PDB entry 3S2S | X-ray diffraction, 1.70 A resolution | chains B and D of the 4 polymer chains in the assembly

[Chain B (and D)]
Molecule: Putative pyrazinamidase/nicotinamidase
Organism: Streptococcus mutans
Notes: EC 3.5.1.19; chain D of this document is another copy of the same molecule, construct and numbering; everything in this record applies to it too
UniProtKB: Q8DSG2 (Q8DSG2_STRMU); residue numbers follow UniProt; this construct covers 1-183
Sequence (217 residues; numbered -33 to 183; the number before each row is that of its first residue; numbers below 1 keep their minus sign (Met-33 is residue -33)):
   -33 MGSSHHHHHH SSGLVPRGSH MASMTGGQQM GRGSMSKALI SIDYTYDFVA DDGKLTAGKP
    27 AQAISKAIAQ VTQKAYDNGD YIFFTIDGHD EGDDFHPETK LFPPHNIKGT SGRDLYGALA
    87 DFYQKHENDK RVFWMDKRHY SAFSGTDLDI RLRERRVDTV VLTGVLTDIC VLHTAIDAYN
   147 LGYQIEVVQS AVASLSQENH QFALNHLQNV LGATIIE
Unresolved in the structure: -33 to 1 (chain D: -33 to 1, 183)
Sequence notes: expression tag (-33 to 0)
Bound ions: Zn2+: Asp53, His55, Glu64, His71
Ligand contacts: cacodylic acid (CAD): Asp9, Phe14, Tyr106, Val131, Leu132, Ile135, Cys136
From the paper describing this entry:
  - binding site for cacodylic acid: Cys136
  - catalytic residues: Asp9, Cys136 (proposed by the authors, not directly observed)

[How chain B and chain D interact]
Residue-residue contacts - 11 pairs, chain B then chain D:
  Asp115(B) with Arg119(D), salt bridge
  Ile116(B) with Asn146(D)
  Arg119(B) with Asp115(D), salt bridge; Arg119(D); Leu147(D), hydrogen bond (side chain-backbone); Gly148(D); Tyr149(D)
  Asn146(B) with Ile116(D)
  Leu147(B) with Arg119(D), hydrogen bond (backbone-side chain)
  Gly148(B) with Arg119(D)
  Tyr149(B) with Arg119(D)

[In short]
Chain B and chain D each contribute 7 residues to their interface; the contacts include 2 hydrogen bonds and 2
salt bridges. Polar pairs include Asp115(B)-Arg119(D) and Arg119(B)-Leu147(D). Bound to chain B: cacodylic
acid. From the paper: catalytic residues Asp9(B) and Cys136(B); a binding site for cacodylic acid at
Cys136(B).
Both chains are Putative pyrazinamidase/nicotinamidase (Streptococcus mutans). Entry 3S2S (The crystal
structure of pyrazinamidase/nicotinamidase from streptococcus mutans UA159) was determined by X-ray
diffraction (same publication as 3S70).
